Entry 1Z2B (X-ray diffraction, 4.10 A resolution (low resolution: residue-level contacts below are approximate; hydrogen-bond / salt-bridge calls are withheld)); this record covers chains D and E of the 5 polymer chains in the assembly.

Chain D:
Protein: Tubulin beta chain
Organism: Bos taurus
Sequence (445 residues; each row starts with the number of its first residue; note: 10 numbers in that range are skipped by the numbering (no residue carries them; nothing is unmodelled there)):
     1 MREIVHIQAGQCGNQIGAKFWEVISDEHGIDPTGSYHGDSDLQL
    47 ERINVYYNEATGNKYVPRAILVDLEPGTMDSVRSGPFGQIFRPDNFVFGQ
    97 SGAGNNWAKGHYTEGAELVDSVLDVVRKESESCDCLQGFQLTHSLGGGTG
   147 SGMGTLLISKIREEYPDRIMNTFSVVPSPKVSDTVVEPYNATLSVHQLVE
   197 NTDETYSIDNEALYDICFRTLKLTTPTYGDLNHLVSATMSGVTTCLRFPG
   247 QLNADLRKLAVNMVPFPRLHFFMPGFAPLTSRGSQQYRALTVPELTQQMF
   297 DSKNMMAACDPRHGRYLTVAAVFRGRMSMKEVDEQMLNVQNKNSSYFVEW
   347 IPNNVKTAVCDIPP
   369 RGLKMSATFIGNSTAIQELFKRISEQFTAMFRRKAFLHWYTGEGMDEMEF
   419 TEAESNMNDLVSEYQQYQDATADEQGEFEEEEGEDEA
Unresolved in the structure: 1, 278-285, 439-455
Ligand contacts:
  - CN2 (2-mercapto-N-[1,2,3,10-tetramethoxy-9-oxo-5,6,7,9-tetrahydro-benzo[a]heptalen-7-yl]acetamide): V238, T239, C241, L242, L248, A250, K254, L255, N258, M259, T314, V315, A316, A317, V318, N350, V351, K352, A354, I378
  - GDP (guanosine-5'-diphosphate): G10, Q11, C12, Q15, I16, N101, S140, G142, G143, G144, T145, G146, S147, V171, P173, V177, S178, D179, E183, N206, L209, Y224, L227, N228

Chain E:
Protein: RB3 stathmin-like domain 4
Organism: Rattus norvegicus
UniProtKB: P63043 (STMN4_RAT); residues 5-145 here correspond to UniProt positions 49-189 (UniProt number = residue number + 44)
Sequence (142 residues; row label = number of the first residue in the row):
     4 ADMEVIELNKCTSGQSFEVILKPPSFDGVPEFNASLPRRRDPSLEEIQKK
    54 LEAAEERRKYQEAELLKHLAEKREHEREVIQKAIEENNNFIKMAKEKLAQ
   104 KMESNKENREAHLAAMLERLQEKDKHAEEVRKNKELKEEASR
Unresolved in the structure: 31-44, 142-145
Curated features (UniProtKB/Swiss-Prot):
  - modified residue: S46 (Phosphoserine)

Interface between chain D and chain E:
Pairs across the interface (18; chain D residue first):
  Y108(D) with H129(E); R134(E)
  A112(D) with R134(E)
  S155(D) with L123(E)
  R158(D) with M119(E); L123(E)
  E159(D) with L120(E); L123(E); D127(E)
  P162(D) with M119(E)
  H192(D) with K126(E)
  Q193(D) with K126(E)
  N197(D) with L123(E)
  E411(D) with K137(E)
  G412(D) with V133(E); N136(E); K137(E)
  E417(D) with H129(E)
Interface residues without a listed pair, chain D (15 interface residues in all): T109, E196, G410
Interface residues without a listed pair, chain E (13 interface residues in all): Q124, A130, K140

Summary:
15 residues of chain D face 13 of chain E across their interface. Bound to chain D: GDP and compound CN2.
Chain D is Tubulin beta chain (Bos taurus) and chain E is RB3 stathmin-like domain 4 (Rattus norvegicus); the
structure, Tubulin-colchicine-vinblastine: stathmin-like domain complex, was determined by X-ray diffraction.
